PDB entry 8EB7 | electron microscopy, 3.80 A resolution | chains b and g of the 36 polymer chains in the assembly

Chain b (and g):
Protein: Tail spike protein
From: Salmonella phage P22
Notes: EC 3.2.1.-; chain g of this document is another copy of the same molecule, construct and numbering; everything in this record applies to it too
UniProtKB: P12528 (FIBER_BPP22); residue numbers follow UniProt; this construct covers 6-116
Amino-acid sequence (111 residues; each row starts with the number of its first residue):
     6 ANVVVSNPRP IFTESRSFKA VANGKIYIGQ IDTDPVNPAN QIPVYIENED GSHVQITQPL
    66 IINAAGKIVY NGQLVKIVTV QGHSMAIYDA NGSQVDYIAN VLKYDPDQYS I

Interface between chain b and chain g:
Residue-residue contacts - 60 pairs, chain b then chain g:
  Asn-7(b) with Gln-113(g), hydrogen bond (backbone-backbone); Tyr-114(g)
  Val-8(b) with Pro-111(g)
  Val-9(b) with Tyr-109(g); Asp-110(g); Pro-111(g), hydrophobic
  Pro-15(b) with Ser-11(g); Asn-12(g)
  Ile-16(b) with Asn-12(g), hydrogen bond (backbone-side chain)
  Phe-17(b) with Ser-11(g); Asn-12(g); Pro-13(g)
  Thr-18(b) with Ile-16(g); Lys-72(g)
  Glu-19(b) with Lys-72(g), hydrogen bond (backbone-side chain)
  Ser-20(b) with Asn-68(g), hydrogen bond (backbone-side chain); Ala-70(g); Lys-72(g); Leu-79(g)
  Arg-21(b) with Ala-70(g)
  Ser-22(b) with Ala-70(g)
  Phe-23(b) with Ile-16(g), hydrophobic; Thr-18(g); Phe-23(g), hydrophobic; Ala-25(g), hydrophobic; Ala-70(g)
  Ile-33(b) with Val-10(g), hydrophobic
  Asp-37(b) with Glu-54(g)
  His-58(b) with Ala-6(g)
  Ile-82(b) with Val-9(g); Val-10(g), hydrogen bond (backbone-backbone)
  Val-83(b) with Val-8(g)
  Thr-84(b) with Ala-6(g), hydrogen bond (backbone-backbone); Asn-7(g); Val-8(g), hydrogen bond (backbone-backbone)
  Val-85(b) with Ala-6(g); Asn-7(g); Val-8(g)
  Gln-86(b) with Val-8(g)
  His-88(b) with Val-8(g)
  Met-90(b) with Val-10(g), hydrophobic; Ser-11(g); Pro-13(g), hydrophobic
  Asp-101(b) with Arg-14(g)
  Ile-103(b) with Pro-13(g), hydrophobic; Arg-14(g)
  Ala-104(b) with Glu-54(g)
  Asn-105(b) with Lys-81(g)
  Val-106(b) with Pro-13(g), hydrophobic
  Lys-108(b) with Val-8(g); Val-9(g), hydrogen bond (backbone-backbone); Ser-11(g)
  Tyr-109(b) with Asn-7(g)
  Asp-110(b) with Ala-6(g); Asn-7(g), hydrogen bond (backbone-backbone); Val-9(g)
  Pro-111(b) with Pro-111(g), hydrophobic; Asp-112(g)
  Tyr-114(b) with Asp-112(g); Ser-115(g)
Also at the interface, not in a pair above, chain b (39 interface residues in all): Ala-6, Ser-11, Glu-52, Lys-81, Ile-92, Tyr-102, Leu-107
Also at the interface, not in a pair above, chain g (27 interface residues in all): Ala-69

Summary:
39 residues of chain b face 27 of chain g across their interface, with 9 hydrogen bonds. Polar pairs include
Ile-16(b)/Asn-12(g), Glu-19(b)/Lys-72(g) and Ser-20(b)/Asn-68(g).
Chain b and chain g are both Tail spike protein (Salmonella phage P22); the structure, Cryo-EM structure of
the in-situ gp4-gp10-gp9N from bacteriophage P22, was determined by electron microscopy.
